Entry 2YDR (X-ray diffraction, 2.75 A resolution); this record covers chains A and P.

Chain A:
Name: O-glcnacase nagj
Source organism: Clostridium perfringens
Notes: EC 3.2.1.52
UniProtKB: Q0TR53 (OGA_CLOP1); numbering as in UniProt (aligned over 31-618)
Chain sequence (590 residues; numbered 29 to 618; the number before each row is that of its first residue):
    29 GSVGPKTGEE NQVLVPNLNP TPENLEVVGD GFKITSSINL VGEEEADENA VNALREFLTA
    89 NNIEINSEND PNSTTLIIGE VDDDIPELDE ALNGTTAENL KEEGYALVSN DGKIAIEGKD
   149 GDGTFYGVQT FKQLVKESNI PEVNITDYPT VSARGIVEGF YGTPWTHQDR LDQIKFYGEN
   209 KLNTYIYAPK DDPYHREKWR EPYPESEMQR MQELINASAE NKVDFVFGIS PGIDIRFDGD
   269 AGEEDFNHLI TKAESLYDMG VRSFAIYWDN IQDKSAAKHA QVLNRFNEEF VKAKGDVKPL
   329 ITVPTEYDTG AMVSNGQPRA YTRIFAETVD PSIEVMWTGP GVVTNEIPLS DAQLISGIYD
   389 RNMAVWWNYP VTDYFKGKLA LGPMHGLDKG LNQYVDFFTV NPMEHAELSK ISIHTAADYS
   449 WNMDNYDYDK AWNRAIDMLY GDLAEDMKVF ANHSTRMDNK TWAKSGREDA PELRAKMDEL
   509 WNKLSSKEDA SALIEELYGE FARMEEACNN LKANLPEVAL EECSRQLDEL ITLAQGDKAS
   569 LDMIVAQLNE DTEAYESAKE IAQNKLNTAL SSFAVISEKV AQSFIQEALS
Disordered / not traced: 29-39
Construct notes: expression tag (29-30); engineered mutation Asn-298 (Asp in Q0TR53); conflict Asp-388 (Asn in Q0TR53)
UniProt features mapped onto this chain:
  - binding site (a protein): Gly-187, Lys-218, Asp-297, Tyr-335, Trp-394 to Asn-396, Asp-401, Asn-429
Metal / ion sites: Cd2+ site 1: Glu-51, Asn-450, Asp-452; Cd2+ site 2: Glu-54, Asp-266, Lys-306; Cd2+ site 3: Asp-58, Glu-272; Cd2+ site 4: Leu-68, Glu-71; Cd2+ site 5: Glu-73, Glu-108, Asp-111; Cd2+ site 6: Asp-112, Glu-550; Cd2+ site 7: Asp-117, Glu-145, Glu-545; Cd2+ site 8: Asp-139, Asp-268; Cd2+ site 9 near Glu-170 (its only coordinating residue here); Cd2+ site 10 near Asp-252 (its only coordinating residue here); Cd2+ site 11: Glu-272, His-276; Cd2+ site 12: Glu-282, Asp-286, Glu-588; 6 more Cd2+ sites not listed
Small-molecule neighbours: N-acetylglucosamine (NAG; 2-acetamido-2-deoxy-beta-D-glucopyranose): Gly-187, Phe-188, Tyr-189, Lys-218, Asp-297, Asn-298, Val-331, Tyr-335, Thr-366, Val-370, Val-371, Trp-394, Asn-396, Val-399, Asp-401, Tyr-402, Asn-429, Trp-490
Reported in the primary citation:
  - mutagenesis - D298N: abolished catalytic activity (citing earlier work)

Chain P:
Name: Cellular tumor antigen P53
UniProtKB: P04637 (P53_HUMAN); numbering as in UniProt (aligned over 144-154)
Chain sequence (11 residues; row label = number of the first residue in the row):
   144 QLWVDSTPPP G
Disordered / not traced: 144, 153-154
Covalent attachments: N-acetylglucosamine (NAG) linked to Ser-149
Reported in the primary citation:
  - post-translational modification sites: Ser-149 (citing earlier work)
  - conformationally variable residues (side-chain flip): Trp-146

Interface between chain A and chain P:
Residue-residue contacts (13):
  Tyr-189(A) with Trp-146(P); Val-147(P); Asp-148(P)
  Asn-298(A) with Trp-146(P); Asp-148(P); Ser-149(P), hydrogen bond
  Tyr-335(A) with Ser-149(P)
  Val-370(A) with Ser-149(P)
  Tyr-402(A) with Asp-148(P)
  Trp-490(A) with Asp-148(P); Ser-149(P); Thr-150(P); Pro-151(P)
Also at the interface, not in a pair above, chain A (8 interface residues in all): Ile-299, Asp-401
From the paper, about this interface:
  - pairs named by the authors: Asn-298(A)/Trp-146(P) (pi stacking)
  - interface residues, chain A: Tyr-189(A)

In short:
The interface between chain A and chain P involves 8 residues on one side and 6 on the other, with 1 hydrogen
bond. The hydrogen-bonded pair is Asn-298(A)/Ser-149(P). The authors report pi stacking between Asn-298(A) and
Trp-146(P). Chain A binds N-acetylglucosamine. The paper reports that D298N of chain A abolishes catalytic
activity; the interface residue Tyr-189(A).
Here chain A is O-glcnacase nagj (Clostridium perfringens) and chain P is Cellular tumor antigen P53. Entry
2YDR (CpOGA D298N in complex with p53-derived O-GlcNAc peptide) was determined by X-ray diffraction (same
publication as 2YDQ and 2YDS).
